PDB entry 4TV5 | X-ray diffraction, 1.85 A resolution | chain A

Chain A:
Name: 2-dehydro-3-deoxyglucarate aldolase
Source organism: Staphylococcus aureus
UniProtKB: A6QDA6 (A6QDA6_STAAE); residues 1-259 here = UniProt positions 1-259
Chain sequence (259 residues; row label = number of the first residue in the row):
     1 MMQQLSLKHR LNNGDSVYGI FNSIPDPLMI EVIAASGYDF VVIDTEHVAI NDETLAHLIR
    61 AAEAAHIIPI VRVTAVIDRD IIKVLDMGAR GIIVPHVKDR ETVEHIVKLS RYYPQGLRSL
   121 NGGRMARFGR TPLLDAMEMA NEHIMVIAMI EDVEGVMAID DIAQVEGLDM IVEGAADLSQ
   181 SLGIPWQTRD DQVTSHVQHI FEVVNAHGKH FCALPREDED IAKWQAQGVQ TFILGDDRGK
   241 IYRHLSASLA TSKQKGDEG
Not modelled in the structure: 1-3, 122-131, 259
Bound ions: Ca2+ site 1: Arg90, His143; Ca2+ site 2: Glu151, Asp177

Overview:
Arg90 and His143 coordinate Ca2+ site 1. Glu151 and Asp177 form the Ca2+ site 2.
Chain A is 2-dehydro-3-deoxyglucarate aldolase (Staphylococcus aureus); the structure, Crystal Structure of
Citrate Synthase SbnG, was determined by X-ray diffraction (same publication as 4TV6).
